Entry 6NM6 (X-ray diffraction, 2.74 A resolution); this record covers chains G and L of the 8 polymer chains in the assembly.

[Chain G]
Molecule: Envelope glycoprotein gp120
From: Human immunodeficiency virus 1
UniProtKB: Q2N0S6 (Q2N0S6_9HIV1); the construct lacks a stretch of the UniProt sequence and is renumbered around it, so the offset changes along the chain: 31-135 = UniProt 30-134; 144-184 = UniProt 135-175; 188-309 = UniProt 187-308; 312-321 = UniProt 309-318; 2 more segments
Amino-acid sequence (481 residues; each row starts with the number of its first residue; note: 14 numbers in that range are skipped by the numbering (no residue carries them; nothing is unmodelled there); a row labelled like 184A-184K holds insertion residues (184A, then the next letters in order)):
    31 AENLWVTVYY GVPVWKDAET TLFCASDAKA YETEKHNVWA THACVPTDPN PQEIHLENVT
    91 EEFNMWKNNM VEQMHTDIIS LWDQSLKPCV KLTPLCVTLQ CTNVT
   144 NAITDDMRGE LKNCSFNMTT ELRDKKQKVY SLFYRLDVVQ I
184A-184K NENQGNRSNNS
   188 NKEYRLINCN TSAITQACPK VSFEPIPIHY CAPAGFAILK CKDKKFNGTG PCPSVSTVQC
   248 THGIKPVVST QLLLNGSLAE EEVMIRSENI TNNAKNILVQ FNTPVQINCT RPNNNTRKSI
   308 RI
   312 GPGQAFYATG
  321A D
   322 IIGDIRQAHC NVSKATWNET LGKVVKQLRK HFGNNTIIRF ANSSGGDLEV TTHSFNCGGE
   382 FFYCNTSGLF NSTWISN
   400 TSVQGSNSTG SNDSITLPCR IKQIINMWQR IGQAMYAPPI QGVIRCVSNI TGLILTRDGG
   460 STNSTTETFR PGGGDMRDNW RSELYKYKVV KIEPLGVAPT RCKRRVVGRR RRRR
Unresolved in the structure: 31, 59-66, 144-150, 184A-184K, 400-410, 459-464, 506-513
Construct notes: engineered mutation Ala145 (Asn136 in Q2N0S6), Asn332 (Thr330 in Q2N0S6), Cys501 (Ala498 in Q2N0S6); expression tag (509-513)
Disulfides: Cys54-Cys74, Cys119-Cys205, Cys126-Cys196, Cys131-Cys157, Cys218-Cys247, Cys228-Cys239, Cys296-Cys331, Cys378-Cys445, Cys385-Cys418
Covalent attachments: glycan linked to Asn88, Asn262, Asn332; N-acetylglucosamine (NAG) linked to Asn133, Asn156, Asn160, Asn197, Asn234, Asn276, Asn295, Asn301, Asn363, Asn386, Asn448

[Chain L]
Molecule: 3H109L Fab light chain
From: Homo sapiens
Notes: engineered mutation(s): E184M, S188M; antibody fragment or engineered binder
Amino-acid sequence (217 residues; numbered 3 to 213 plus 6 insertion-coded residues; the number before each row is that of its first residue; a row labelled like 67A-67C holds insertion residues (67A, then the next letters in order)):
     3 SVTSYVRPLS VALGETASIS CGRQALGSRA VQWYQHRPGQ APILLIYNNQ DRPSGIPERF
    63 SGTPD
67A-67C INF
    68 GTRATLTISG VEAGDEADYY CHMWDSRS
95A-95C GFS
    96 WSFGGATRLT VLGQPKAAPS VTLFPPSSEE LQANKATLVC LISDFYPGAV TVAWKADSSP
   156 VKAGVETTTP SKQSNNKYAA SSYLSLTPMQ WKMHKSYSCQ VTHEGSTVEK TVAPTECS
Unresolved in the structure: 3-6, 211-213
Disulfides: Cys23-Cys88, Cys135-Cys194

[Chain G / chain L interface]
Residue-residue contacts (11; chain G residue first):
  Thr135(G) with Arg94(L)
  Ile322(G) with Arg94(L), hydrogen bond (backbone-side chain)
  Ile323(G) with Phe67C(L), hydrophobic
  Gly324(G) with Leu28(L); Gly29(L); Phe67C(L); Arg94(L), hydrogen bond (backbone-side chain)
  Asp325(G) with Gly29(L); Ser30(L), hydrogen bond; Ser93(L), hydrogen bond
  Ile326(G) with Arg94(L)
Interface residues without a listed pair, chain G (7 interface residues in all): Val134

[In short]
7 residues of chain G and 6 residues of chain L are in contact, with 4 hydrogen bonds. Among the polar pairs
are Ile322(G)-Arg94(L), Gly324(G)-Arg94(L) and Asp325(G)-Ser30(L). N-acetylglucosamine is covalently linked to
Asn88(G), Asn133(G), Asn156(G), Asn160(G), Asn197(G) and Asn234(G) and 8 more.
Chain G is Envelope glycoprotein gp120 (Human immunodeficiency virus 1) and chain L is 3H109L Fab light chain
(Homo sapiens); the structure, Crystal Structure of HIV-1 BG505 SOSIP.664 Prefusion Env Trimer Bound to N6
FR3-03 scFv in Complex ..., was determined by X-ray diffraction together with 6NNF and 6NNJ from the same
study.
